PDB entry 2CIO | X-ray diffraction, 1.50 A resolution | chains A and B

[Chain A]
Name: Papain
From: Carica papaya
Notes: EC 3.4.22.2
UniProtKB: P00784 (PAPA1_CARPA); residues 1-212 here correspond to UniProt positions 134-345 (UniProt number = residue number + 133)
Sequence (212 residues; numbered 1 to 212; the number before each row is that of its first residue):
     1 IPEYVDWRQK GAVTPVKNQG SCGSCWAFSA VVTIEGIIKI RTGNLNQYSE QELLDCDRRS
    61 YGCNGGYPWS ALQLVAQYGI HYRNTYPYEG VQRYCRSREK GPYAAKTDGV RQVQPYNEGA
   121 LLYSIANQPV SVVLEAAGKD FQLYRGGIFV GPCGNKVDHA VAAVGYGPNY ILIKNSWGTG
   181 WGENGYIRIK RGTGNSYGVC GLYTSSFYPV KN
Disulfides: C22-C63, C56-C95, C153-C200
Modified positions: C25 (cysteinesulfonic acid; OCS)
Sequence notes: conflict Q47 (Glu180 in P00784)
Swiss-Prot annotation at these positions:
  - active site: C25, H159, N175
  - binding site (E64): C25
  - binding site (leupeptin): C25
From the paper describing this entry:
  - catalytic residues: C25, H159
  - post-translational modification sites: C25
  - catalytic residues: D158 (citing earlier work)
  - contacts within the chain: T14-K17 (hydrogen bond), T14-K174 (hydrogen bond), Q19-C25 (hydrogen bond), C25-H159, C25-A160, C25-F28 (backbone contact), C25-S29 (backbone contact), E35-Y48 (hydrogen bond), T14-E35 (hydrogen bond), E118-G192 (hydrogen bond), E118-Y203 (hydrogen bond), E118-R191 (hydrogen bond), A136-Q142 (hydrogen bond), H159-N175

[Chain B]
Name: Inhibitor of cysteine peptidase
From: Trypanosoma brucei
UniProtKB: Q868H0 (Q868H0_9TRYP); numbering as in UniProt (aligned over 1-121)
Sequence (121 residues; row label = number of the first residue in the row):
     1 MSHNLFTEED NNKTIRMVIG ETFTIELESN PTTGYTWLRS GLAGTELSDC TFAIQSKFNN
    61 RAPHDNHKNH RRLLVGAGGT MVLEVKALKA GKHTLSLAYG RPWVGFNAAA KRYNIHVEAT
   121 A
Not modelled in the structure: 1-77, 81-94, 99-121

[How chain A and chain B interact]
Contacting residue pairs - 24 pairs, chain A then chain B:
  Q19(A) - L95(B)  hydrogen bond (side chain-backbone)
  G20(A) - S96(B)
  C25(A) - G79(B)
  C25(A) - T80(B)
  C25(A) - L95(B)
  W26(A) - G79(B)
  G65(A) - G79(B)
  G65(A) - T80(B)
  G66(A) - G78(B)
  G66(A) - G79(B)  hydrogen bond (backbone-backbone)
  P68(A) - G78(B)
  V133(A) - G78(B)
  Q142(A) - L95(B)
  Q142(A) - S96(B)
  Q142(A) - L97(B)
  D158(A) - G79(B)
  D158(A) - T80(B)
  D158(A) - L95(B)  hydrogen bond (backbone-backbone)
  H159(A) - G79(B)
  H159(A) - L95(B)  hydrogen bond (side chain-backbone)
  A160(A) - G78(B)
  W177(A) - L95(B)  hydrogen bond (side chain-backbone)
  W177(A) - S96(B)
  W177(A) - L97(B)  hydrophobic
Also at the interface, not in a pair above, chain A (19 interface residues in all): C22, G23, Y67, A136, A137, W181
The authors on this interface:
  - specific contacts: C25(A)-G79(B) (hydrogen bond), C25(A)-L95(B) (hydrogen bond), G66(A)-G79(B) (hydrogen bond), P68(A)-G78(B) (hydrophobic contact), V133(A)-G78(B) (hydrophobic contact), A137(A)-L95(B), Q142(A)-L95(B), Q142(A)-L97(B), D158(A)-L95(B) (hydrogen bond), A160(A)-G79(B), W177(A)-L95(B) (hydrogen bond), W177(A)-L97(B) (hydrophobic contact), W181(A)-L97(B) (hydrophobic contact)
  - interface residues, chain B: G78(B), L95(B)

[Summary]
Chain A and chain B form an interface of 19 and 6 residues respectively, with 5 hydrogen bonds. Among the
polar pairs are Q19(A)-L95(B), H159(A)-L95(B) and W177(A)-L95(B). The paper describes hydrogen bonds between
C25(A) and G79(B), C25(A) and L95(B) and G66(A) and G79(B) among others; hydrophobic contacts between P68(A)
and G78(B), V133(A) and G78(B) and W177(A) and L97(B) among others; contacts between A137(A) and L95(B),
Q142(A) and L95(B) and Q142(A) and L97(B) among others. From the paper: catalytic residues C25(A), H159(A) and
D158(A); interface residues G78(B) and L95(B).
Chain A is Papain (Carica papaya) and chain B is Inhibitor of cysteine peptidase (Trypanosoma brucei); the
structure, The high resolution x-ray structure of papain complexed with fragments of the Trypanosoma brucei
cysteine protease ..., was determined by X-ray diffraction.
